Entry 9G13 (X-ray diffraction, 1.80 A resolution); this record covers chains C and D of the 4 polymer chains in the assembly.

[Chain C]
Protein: Vhh H3-2
Source organism: Lama glama
Notes: antibody fragment or engineered binder
Chain sequence (132 residues; each row starts with the number of its first residue; numbers below 1 keep their minus sign (Gly-1 is residue -1)):
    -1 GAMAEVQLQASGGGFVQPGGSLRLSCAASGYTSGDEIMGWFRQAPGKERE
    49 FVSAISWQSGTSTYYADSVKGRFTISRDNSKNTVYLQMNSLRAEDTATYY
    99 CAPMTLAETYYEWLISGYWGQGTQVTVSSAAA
Unresolved in the structure: -1 to 4, 130
Disulfide bonds: Cys24-Cys99

[Chain D]
Protein: Isoform Tau-F of Microtubule-associated protein tau
UniProtKB: P10636 (TAU_HUMAN), isoform P10636-8; residue numbers follow UniProt; this construct covers 369-381
Chain sequence (13 residues; numbered 369 to 381; the number before each row is that of its first residue):
   369 KKIETHKLTFREN
Unresolved in the structure: 381

[How chain C and chain D interact]
Pairs across the interface - 27 pairs, chain C then chain D:
  Tyr62(C) with Lys370(D), hydrogen bond
  Ala105(C) with Ile371(D)
  Glu106(C) with Ile371(D); Glu372(D); Thr373(D), hydrogen bond
  Thr107(C) with Ile371(D), hydrogen bond (backbone-backbone); Glu372(D); Thr373(D), hydrogen bond (backbone-backbone)
  Tyr108(C) with Thr373(D)
  Tyr109(C) with Glu372(D), hydrogen bond; Thr373(D), hydrogen bond (backbone-backbone); His374(D); Lys375(D), hydrogen bond (backbone-backbone)
  Glu110(C) with Lys375(D), salt bridge; Thr377(D)
  Trp111(C) with His374(D), hydrogen bond; Lys375(D), hydrogen bond (backbone-backbone); Leu376(D); Thr377(D), hydrogen bond (backbone-backbone)
  Leu112(C) with Thr377(D); Arg379(D)
  Ile113(C) with Leu376(D), hydrophobic; Thr377(D), hydrogen bond (backbone-backbone); Phe378(D); Arg379(D)
  Ser114(C) with Arg379(D)
  Trp117(C) with Phe378(D), hydrophobic
Interface residues without a listed pair, chain C (15 interface residues in all): Gln56, Leu104, Gly115
Interface residues without a listed pair, chain D (11 interface residues in all): Lys369

[Overview]
Chain C and chain D form an interface of 15 and 11 residues respectively; the contacts include 11 hydrogen
bonds and 1 salt bridge. Polar contacts include Glu110(C)-Lys375(D), Tyr62(C)-Lys370(D) and
Glu106(C)-Thr373(D).
Chain C is Vhh H3-2 (Lama glama) and chain D is Isoform Tau-F of Microtubule-associated protein tau; the
structure, VHH H3-2 in complex with Tau C-terminal peptide, was determined by X-ray diffraction.
